PDB entry 8TWS | X-ray diffraction, 2.85 A resolution | chains A and B

# Chain A
Molecule: Avirulence protein B
From: Pseudomonas syringae
Reference sequence: P13835 (AVRB_PSESG); residues 1-321 here = UniProt positions 1-321
Sequence (323 residues; row label = number of the first residue in the row; numbers below 1 keep their minus sign (Ala-1 is residue -1)):
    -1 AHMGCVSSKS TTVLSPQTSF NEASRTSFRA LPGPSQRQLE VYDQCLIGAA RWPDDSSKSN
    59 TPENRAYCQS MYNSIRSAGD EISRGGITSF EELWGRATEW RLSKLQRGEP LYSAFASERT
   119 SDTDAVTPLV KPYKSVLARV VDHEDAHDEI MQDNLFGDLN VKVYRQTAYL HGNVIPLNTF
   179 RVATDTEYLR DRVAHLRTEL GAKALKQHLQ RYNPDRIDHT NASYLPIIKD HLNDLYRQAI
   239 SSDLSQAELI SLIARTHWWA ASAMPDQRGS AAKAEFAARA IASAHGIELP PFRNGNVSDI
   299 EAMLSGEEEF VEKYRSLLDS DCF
Disordered / not traced: -1 to 26, 321
Sequence notes: expression tag (-1 to 0)
Small-molecule neighbours: AWU ([[(2R,3S,4R,5R)-5-[2,4-bis(oxidanylidene)pyrimidin-1-yl]-3,4-bis(oxidanyl)oxolan-2-yl]methoxy-oxidanyl-phosphoryl] [(2R,3R,4R,5R,6S)-6-methyl-3,4,5-tris(oxidanyl)oxan-2-yl] hydrogen phosphate): Gly46, Ala47, Ala48, Asn62, Tyr65, Cys66, Arg99, Phe113, Thr125, Tyr131, His217, Met262, Arg266, Gly267, Ser268, Ala269, Ala270, Glu273, Asp297
What the authors report for this chain:
  - binding site for AWU: Gly46, Arg99, Thr125, Tyr131, Arg266, Gly267, Ala269, Asp297
  - mutagenesis - G46D, R266A: decreased catalytic activity
  - mutagenesis - Y65A: decreased catalytic activity on dTDP-rhamnose
  - mutagenesis - R266A: abolished catalytic activity with RPM1-interacting protein 4 (chain B)

# Chain B
Molecule: RPM1-interacting protein 4
From: Arabidopsis thaliana
Sequence (30 residues; each row starts with the number of its first residue; note: 147 numbers in that range are skipped by the numbering (no residue carries them; nothing is unmodelled there)):
     1 A
   149 PKFGDWDENN PSSADGYTHI FNKVRDEVD
Disordered / not traced: 173-177
What the authors report for this chain:
  - binding site for AWU: Thr166
  - mutagenesis - Y165A, H167A: unchanged catalytic activity with Avirulence protein B (chain A)
  - mutagenesis - T166E: unchanged binding to Avirulence protein B (chain A)
  - mutagenesis - T166A, T166E: abolished catalytic activity
  - post-translational modification sites: Thr166

# Interface between chain A and chain B
Residue-residue contacts - 62 pairs, chain A then chain B:
  Ser119(A) with Lys171(B)
  Asp120(A) with Phe169(B); Asn170(B); Lys171(B), hydrogen bond (backbone-backbone)
  Thr121(A) with Ile168(B); Phe169(B); Lys171(B)
  Asp122(A) with His167(B); Ile168(B); Phe169(B), hydrogen bond (backbone-backbone); Lys171(B)
  Ala123(A) with His167(B)
  Val124(A) with Tyr165(B); Thr166(B); His167(B), hydrogen bond (backbone-backbone); Phe169(B), hydrophobic
  Thr125(A) with Thr166(B), hydrogen bond
  Pro126(A) with Ala162(B), hydrophobic; Tyr165(B); His167(B)
  Val128(A) with Ala162(B); Gly164(B)
  Lys129(A) with Gly164(B)
  Tyr131(A) with Gly164(B)
  Lys132(A) with Lys150(B); Asp153(B), salt bridge
  Leu135(A) with Phe151(B)
  Val139(A) with Phe151(B), hydrophobic
  Val180(A) with Phe151(B), hydrophobic
  Ala181(A) with Phe151(B)
  Thr184(A) with Ala1(B); Pro149(B), hydrogen bond (side chain-backbone); Trp154(B)
  Glu185(A) with Pro149(B)
  Leu187(A) with Trp154(B), hydrophobic
  Arg188(A) with Pro149(B); Trp154(B)
  Arg195(A) with Pro159(B); Ser160(B)
  Ala200(A) with Ser160(B)
  Leu203(A) with Ser160(B)
  Lys204(A) with Ser160(B); Ser161(B); Ala162(B); Asp163(B), salt bridge
  Leu207(A) with Ser160(B); Ala162(B)
  Gln208(A) with Ala162(B); Asp163(B); His167(B), hydrogen bond; Phe169(B)
  Arg209(A) with Phe169(B); Val172(B)
  Asn211(A) with Trp154(B)
  Pro212(A) with Trp154(B)
  Asp213(A) with Gly152(B); Trp154(B), hydrogen bond
  Asn219(A) with Lys171(B), hydrogen bond
  Met262(A) with Thr166(B)
  Gln265(A) with Thr166(B)
  Arg266(A) with Tyr165(B); Thr166(B)
Interface residues without a listed pair, chain A (39 interface residues in all): Thr182, Val191, Tyr210, His217, Ser221
Interface residues without a listed pair, chain B (23 interface residues in all): Asp155, Asn158

# Overview
39 residues of chain A face 23 of chain B across their interface, with 8 hydrogen bonds and 2 salt bridges.
Polar pairs include Lys132(A)-Asp153(B), Lys204(A)-Asp163(B) and Thr125(A)-Thr166(B). From the paper: a
binding site for AWU at Gly46(A), Arg99(A) and Thr166(B) among others; G46D and R266A of chain A reduce
catalytic activity; 7 substitutions were tested in all.
Here chain A is Avirulence protein B (Pseudomonas syringae) and chain B is RPM1-interacting protein 4
(Arabidopsis thaliana). Entry 8TWS (AvrB bound with UDP-rhamnose and RIN4 C-NOI motif) was determined by X-ray
diffraction together with 8TWJ, 8TWO and 8TXF from the same study.
